PDB entry 8Y4W | electron microscopy, 3.16 A resolution | chains A and B

[Chain A]
Name: N-acetylneuraminate transporter small subunit
Organism: Fusobacterium nucleatum
Reference sequence: Q8RDN8 (Q8RDN8_FUSNN); residue numbers follow UniProt; this construct covers 1-617
Amino-acid sequence (664 residues; numbered -46 to 617; the number before each row is that of its first residue; numbers below 1 keep their minus sign (Met-46 is residue -46)):
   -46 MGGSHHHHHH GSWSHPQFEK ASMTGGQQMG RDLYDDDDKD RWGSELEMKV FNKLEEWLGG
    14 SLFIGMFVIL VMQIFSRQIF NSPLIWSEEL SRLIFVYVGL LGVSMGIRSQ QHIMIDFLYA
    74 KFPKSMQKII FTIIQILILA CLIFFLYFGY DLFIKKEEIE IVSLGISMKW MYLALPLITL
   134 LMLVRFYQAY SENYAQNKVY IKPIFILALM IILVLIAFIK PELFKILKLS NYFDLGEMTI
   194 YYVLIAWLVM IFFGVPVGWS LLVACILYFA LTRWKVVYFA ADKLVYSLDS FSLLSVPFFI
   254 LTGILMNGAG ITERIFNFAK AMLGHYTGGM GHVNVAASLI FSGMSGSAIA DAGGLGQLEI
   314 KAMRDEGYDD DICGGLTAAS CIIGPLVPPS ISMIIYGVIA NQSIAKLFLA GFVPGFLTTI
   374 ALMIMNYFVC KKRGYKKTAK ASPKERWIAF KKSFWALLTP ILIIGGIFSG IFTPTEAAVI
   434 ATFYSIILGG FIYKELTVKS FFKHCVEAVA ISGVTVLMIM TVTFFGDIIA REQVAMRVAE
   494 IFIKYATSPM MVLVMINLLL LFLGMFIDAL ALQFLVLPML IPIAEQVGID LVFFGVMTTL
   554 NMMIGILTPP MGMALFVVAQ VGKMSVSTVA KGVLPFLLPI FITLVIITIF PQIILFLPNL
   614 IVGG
Disordered / not traced: -46 to 0, 613-617
Differences from the reference sequence: initiating methionine (-46); expression tag (-45 to 0)
Ion coordination: Na+ site 1: Ser295, Ser298, Gly337, Val340, Pro342; Na+ site 2: Glu312, Thr330; Na+ site 3: Gly517, Met518, Gly558, Thr561, Met564
Residues lining bound ligands:
  - phosphatidylethanolamine (PTY), molecule 1: Ile89, Ala93, Ile96, Phe97, Tyr100, Phe101, Ile154, Leu162, Leu166, Pro174, Glu175, Phe177, Lys178, Leu180, Lys181, Leu182, Ile219, Leu220, Ala223, Trp227, Tyr231
  - phosphatidylethanolamine (PTY), molecule 2: Met191, Tyr194, Tyr195, Leu197, Ile198, Trp200, Leu201, Phe205, Val487, Arg490, Val491, Leu512, Leu516, Ile520, Leu525, Leu528, Val529, Met532, Leu533
  - N-acetyl-beta-neuraminic acid (SLB): Ile66, Gly299, Ser300, Ala301, Ile302, Pro338, Ile344, Ser345, Ile464, Asp521, Ala522, Leu523, Met556, Ile559, Met566
What the authors report for this chain:
  - binding site for N-acetyl-beta-neuraminic acid: Ser300, Ala301, Ser345, Asp521

[Chain B]
Name: FnTRAP specific nanobody
Organism: Vicugna pacos
Notes: antibody fragment or engineered binder
Amino-acid sequence (128 residues; each row starts with the number of its first residue):
     1 QVQLQESGGG LVQAGGSLRL SCTTSGFNFD DYAIGWFRQA PGKEREGVSC IHCTAYTPYY
    61 ARSVRDRFTI SSDNATNTVF LQMNNLRPED TAVYYCVADA TRYPYPEFYD YVGQGTQVTV
   121 SSHHHHHH
Disordered / not traced: 1, 122-128
Disulfides: Cys22-Cys96, Cys50-Cys53

[Interface between chain A and chain B]
Contacting residue pairs (32):
  Glu190(A) - Cys53(B)
  Glu190(A) - Ala55(B)
  Glu190(A) - Arg102(B)  salt bridge
  Tyr194(A) - Tyr56(B)
  Tyr221(A) - Pro104(B)
  Tyr221(A) - Tyr105(B)
  Phe222(A) - Tyr105(B)
  Thr225(A) - Thr101(B)
  Arg226(A) - Asp99(B)  salt bridge
  Arg226(A) - Thr101(B)
  Arg226(A) - Tyr103(B)
  Arg226(A) - Asp110(B)  salt bridge
  Lys228(A) - Phe108(B)  hydrogen bond (side chain-backbone)
  Lys228(A) - Asp110(B)  salt bridge
  Val229(A) - Tyr103(B)
  Val229(A) - Phe108(B)  hydrophobic
  Phe232(A) - Phe108(B)  hydrophobic
  Ile481(A) - Tyr105(B)
  Arg484(A) - Thr54(B)
  Arg484(A) - Tyr59(B)  hydrogen bond
  Arg484(A) - Pro104(B)  hydrogen bond (side chain-backbone)
  Arg484(A) - Tyr105(B)
  Arg484(A) - Pro106(B)
  Arg484(A) - Glu107(B)  salt bridge
  Glu485(A) - Thr54(B)
  Glu485(A) - Pro104(B)
  Gln486(A) - Thr57(B)
  Gln486(A) - Pro58(B)
  Gln486(A) - Tyr59(B)
  Gln486(A) - Tyr60(B)
  Met489(A) - Thr57(B)
  Arg490(A) - Tyr56(B)
Also at the interface, not in a pair above, chain A (19 interface residues in all): Met191, Asp480, Ala483, Glu493
Also at the interface, not in a pair above, chain B (20 interface residues in all): His52, Arg62

[In short]
19 residues of chain A and 20 residues of chain B are in contact; the contacts include 3 hydrogen bonds and 5
salt bridges. Polar pairs include Glu190(A)-Arg102(B), Arg226(A)-Asp99(B) and Arg226(A)-Asp110(B). Bound to
chain A: phosphatidylethanolamine and N-acetyl-beta-neuraminic acid. From the paper: a binding site for
N-acetyl-beta-neuraminic acid at Ser300(A), Ala301(A) and Ser345(A) among others.
Chain A is N-acetylneuraminate transporter small subunit (Fusobacterium nucleatum) and chain B is FnTRAP
specific nanobody (Vicugna pacos); the structure, Sialic acid bound form of Tripartite ATP-independent
Periplasmic (TRAP) transporter from Fusobacterium nucleatum, was determined by electron microscopy (same
publication as 8Y4X).
